Entry 8JH2 (electron microscopy, 5.70 A resolution (low resolution: residue-level contacts below are approximate; hydrogen-bond / salt-bridge calls are withheld)); this record covers chains N and a of the 28 polymer chains in the assembly.

# Chain N
Molecule: 228-nt DNA strand
Organism: synthetic construct
Sequence (228 nucleotides; numbered -155 to 72; the number before each row is that of its first residue; numbers below 1 keep their minus sign (DC-155 is residue -155)):
  -155 CCTCTGCCTT TAAAGCAATA GGAGGTCCAC GCTTACGTCA GTCTGGCCAT CTTTGTGTTT
   -95 GGTGTGTTTG GGTGGTGGCC GTTTTCGTTG TTTTTTTCTG TCTCGTGCCT GGTGTCTTGG
   -35 GTGTAATCCC CTTGGCGGTT AAAACGCGGG GGACAGCGCG TACGTGCGTT TAAGCGGTGC
    25 TAGAGCTGTC TACGACCAAT TGAGCGGCCT CGGCACCGGG ATTCTGAT
Unresolved in the structure: -155 to -55, -39 to -31

# Chain a
Protein: Histone H3.3
Organism: Homo sapiens
UniProt: P84243 (H33_HUMAN); residues 0-135 here correspond to UniProt positions 1-136 (UniProt number = residue number + 1)
Chain sequence (136 residues; each row starts with the number of its first residue; numbering starts at 0):
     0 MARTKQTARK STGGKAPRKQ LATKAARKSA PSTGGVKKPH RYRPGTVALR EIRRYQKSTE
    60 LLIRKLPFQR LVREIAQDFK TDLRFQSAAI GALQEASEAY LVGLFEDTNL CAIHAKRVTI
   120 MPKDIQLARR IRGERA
Unresolved in the structure: 0-37, 134-135
UniProt features mapped onto this chain:
  - site: Ser31 (Interaction with ZMYND11)
  - modified residue: Arg2 (Asymmetric dimethylarginine), Thr3 (Phosphothreonine), Lys4 (Allysine), Gln5 (5-glutamyl dopamine), Thr6 (Phosphothreonine), Arg8 (Citrulline), Lys9 (N6,N6,N6-trimethyllysine), Ser10 (ADP-ribosylserine), Thr11 (Phosphothreonine), Lys14 (N6-(2-hydroxyisobutyryl)lysine), Arg17 (Asymmetric dimethylarginine), Lys18 (N6-(2-hydroxyisobutyryl)lysine), Lys23 (N6-(2-hydroxyisobutyryl)lysine), Arg26 (Citrulline), Lys27 (N6,N6,N6-trimethyllysine), Ser28 (ADP-ribosylserine), Ser31 (Phosphoserine), Lys36 (N6,N6,N6-trimethyllysine), Lys37 (N6-methyllysine), Tyr41 (Phosphotyrosine) and 9 more in UniProt
  - lipidation: Lys18 (N6-decanoyllysine)

# How chain N and chain a interact
Contacting residue pairs - 16 pairs, chain N then chain a:
  DC-2(N) with Lys115(a)
  DG8(N) with Arg40(a); Pro43(a)
  DT9(N) with Arg40(a); Tyr41(a); Arg42(a); Pro43(a); Val46(a)
  DG10(N) with His39(a); Arg40(a); Tyr41(a)
  DA17(N) with Arg63(a); Leu65(a); Pro66(a); Arg69(a)
  DG18(N) with Lys64(a)
Also at the interface, not in a pair above, chain N (7 interface residues in all): DG27
Also at the interface, not in a pair above, chain a (14 interface residues in all): Gly44, Arg83

# In short
7 residues of chain N and 14 residues of chain a are in contact.
Chain N is a 228-nt DNA strand (synthetic construct) and chain a is Histone H3.3 (Homo sapiens); the
structure, RNA polymerase II elongation complex bound with Elf1, Spt4/5 and foreign DNA, stalled at SHL(-1) of
..., was determined by electron microscopy, deposited together with 8JH3 and 8JH4.
